6XLK - chains G and H of the 4 polymer chains in the assembly; structure by electron microscopy, 3.30 A resolution.

[Chain G (and H)]
Molecule: MerR family transcriptional regulator EcmrR
Organism: Escherichia coli
Notes: chain H of this document is another copy of the same molecule, construct and numbering; everything in this record applies to it too
Amino-acid sequence (268 residues; row label = number of the first residue in the row):
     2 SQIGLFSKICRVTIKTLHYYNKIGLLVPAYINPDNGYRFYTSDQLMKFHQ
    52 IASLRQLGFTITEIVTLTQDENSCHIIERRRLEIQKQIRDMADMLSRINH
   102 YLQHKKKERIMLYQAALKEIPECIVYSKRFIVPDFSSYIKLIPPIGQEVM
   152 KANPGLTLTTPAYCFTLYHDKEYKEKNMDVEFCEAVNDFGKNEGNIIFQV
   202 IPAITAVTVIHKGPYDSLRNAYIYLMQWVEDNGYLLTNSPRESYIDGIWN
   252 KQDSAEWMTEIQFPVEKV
Ligand contacts:
  - tetraphenylantimonium ion (118): Y127, I140, I143, P144, G147, L159, A163, C165, F183, E185, Y245, I249, W250
  - chapso (1N7): Y169, D171, K172, E173, Y174, K175, E176, M179, R220, Y223, M227, L237, P241, E243, F264

[Interface between chain G and chain H]
Contacting residue pairs (91):
  I10(G) - P162(H)  hydrophobic
  R12(G) - K119(H)
  R12(G) - E120(H)
  R12(G) - P122(H)
  S43(G) - D247(H)  hydrogen bond
  S43(G) - M259(H)
  L46(G) - I246(H)  hydrophobic
  L46(G) - M259(H)  hydrophobic
  M47(G) - I211(H)  hydrophobic
  M47(G) - M259(H)  hydrophobic
  H50(G) - Q115(H)  hydrogen bond (side chain-backbone)
  H50(G) - A117(H)
  H50(G) - K119(H)
  H50(G) - T209(H)  hydrogen bond
  H50(G) - I211(H)
  Q51(G) - Q115(H)
  S54(G) - Q115(H)
  S54(G) - A116(H)  hydrogen bond (side chain-backbone)
  S54(G) - A117(H)
  L55(G) - Y102(H)
  Q57(G) - M95(H)
  Q57(G) - R98(H)  hydrogen bond
  Q57(G) - A117(H)
  Q57(G) - L118(H)  hydrogen bond (side chain-backbone)
  L58(G) - M95(H)
  L58(G) - R98(H)
  L58(G) - I99(H)  hydrophobic
  G59(G) - M95(H)
  F60(G) - I99(H)  hydrophobic
  N73(G) - R110(H)  hydrogen bond
  I78(G) - I99(H)  hydrophobic
  I78(G) - L103(H)  hydrophobic
  E79(G) - L103(H)
  R82(G) - L96(H)
  R82(G) - I99(H)
  R82(G) - N100(H)  hydrogen bond
  I85(G) - M92(H)
  I85(G) - M95(H)  hydrophobic
  I85(G) - L96(H)  hydrophobic
  Q86(G) - L96(H)
  Q88(G) - M92(H)
  I89(G) - M92(H)  hydrophobic
  I89(G) - L96(H)  hydrophobic
  M92(G) - R81(H)
  M92(G) - I85(H)
  M92(G) - Q88(H)
  M92(G) - I89(H)  hydrophobic
  M95(G) - Q57(H)
  M95(G) - L58(H)
  M95(G) - G59(H)
  M95(G) - I85(H)  hydrophobic
  L96(G) - I85(H)  hydrophobic
  L96(G) - Q86(H)
  L96(G) - I89(H)  hydrophobic
  R98(G) - Q57(H)  hydrogen bond
  R98(G) - L58(H)
  I99(G) - F60(H)  hydrophobic
  I99(G) - I78(H)  hydrophobic
  I99(G) - R81(H)
  N100(G) - R82(H)  hydrogen bond
  Y102(G) - L55(H)  hydrophobic
  Y102(G) - L58(H)  hydrophobic
  Y102(G) - I78(H)  hydrophobic
  L103(G) - C75(H)  hydrophobic
  L103(G) - E79(H)
  K106(G) - E72(H)
  K106(G) - S74(H)
  K106(G) - I78(H)
  Q115(G) - H50(H)
  Q115(G) - Q51(H)  hydrogen bond
  Q115(G) - S54(H)
  A116(G) - S54(H)  hydrogen bond (backbone-side chain)
  A117(G) - H50(H)
  A117(G) - Q57(H)
  L118(G) - Q57(H)  hydrogen bond (backbone-side chain)
  K119(G) - H50(H)
  E120(G) - R12(H)  hydrogen bond (backbone-side chain)
  I121(G) - R12(H)
  P122(G) - R12(H)
  T161(G) - L6(H)
  P162(G) - K9(H)
  P162(G) - I10(H)  hydrophobic
  T209(G) - H50(H)  hydrogen bond (backbone-side chain)
  V210(G) - H50(H)
  I211(G) - H50(H)
  K213(G) - M47(H)
  I246(G) - L46(H)  hydrophobic
  D247(G) - S43(H)  hydrogen bond
  E257(G) - D44(H)
  M259(G) - S43(H)
  M259(G) - M47(H)  hydrophobic
Other interface residues (no listed pair), chain G (56 interface residues in all): L6, K9, D44, S74, C75, R81, A93, E261
Other interface residues (no listed pair), chain H (57 interface residues in all): L68, A93, K106, T161, V210, K213, K252, E261

[Overview]
Chain G and chain H form an interface of 56 and 57 residues respectively, with 16 hydrogen bonds. Polar pairs
include S43(G)-D247(H), H50(G)-Q115(H) and H50(G)-T209(H). Chain G binds chapso and tetraphenylantimonium ion.
Chain G and chain H are both MerR family transcriptional regulator EcmrR (Escherichia coli); the structure,
Cryo-EM structure of EcmrR-DNA complex in EcmrR-RPitc-4nt, was determined by electron microscopy (same
publication as 6XL5, 6XL6, 6XL9, 6XLA, 6XLJ, 6XLL, 6XLM and 6XLN).
